Entry 3EVP (X-ray diffraction, 1.45 A resolution); this record covers chain A.

== Chain A ==
Name: Green fluorescent protein
From: Aequorea victoria
UniProtKB: P42212 (GFP_AEQVI); the construct has insertions or renumbered stretches relative to UniProt, so the offset changes along the chain: 62-151 = UniProt 149-238; 160-222 = UniProt 2-64; 226-302 = UniProt 68-144
Amino-acid sequence (243 residues; each row starts with the number of its first residue; note: 2 numbers in that range are skipped by the numbering (no residue carries them; nothing is unmodelled there)):
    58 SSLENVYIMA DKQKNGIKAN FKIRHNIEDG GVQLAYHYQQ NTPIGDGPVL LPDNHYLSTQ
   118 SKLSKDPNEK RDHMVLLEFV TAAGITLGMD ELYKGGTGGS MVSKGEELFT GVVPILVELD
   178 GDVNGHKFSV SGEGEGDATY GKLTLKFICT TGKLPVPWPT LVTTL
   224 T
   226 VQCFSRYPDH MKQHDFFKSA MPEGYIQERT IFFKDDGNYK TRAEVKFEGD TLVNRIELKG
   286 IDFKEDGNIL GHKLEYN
Not modelled in the structure: 143-161
Covalently attached groups: covalent link Leu222-Thr224; covalent link Thr224-Val226
Modified residues: Thr224 (chromophore; CRO)
Construct notes: expression tag (58-61); conflict Ala76 (Val163 in P42212), Gly88 (Ser175 in P42212), Tyr93 (Asp180 in P42212), Lys119 (Ala206 in P42212), Leu144 (His231 in P42212), Leu222 (Phe64 in P42212), Ile251 (Val93 in P42212); linker (152-159); chromophore (224, 224, 224)
Reported in the primary citation:
  - conformationally variable residues (side-chain flip): Thr116
  - contacts within the chain: Ser118-Glu135 (hydrogen bond)

== Overview ==
From the paper: conformational variability at Thr116; contacts within the chain involving Ser118 and Glu135.
Chain A is Green fluorescent protein (Aequorea victoria); the structure, crystal structure of
circular-permutated EGFP, was determined by X-ray diffraction together with 3EVR, 3EVU and 3EVV from the same
study.
